8YFC - chains A and E of the 6 polymer chains in the assembly; structure by electron microscopy, 3.20 A resolution.

Chain A:
Name: Piezo-type mechanosensitive ion channel component 1
Organism: Homo sapiens
Reference sequence: Q92508 (PIEZ1_HUMAN); the construct has insertions or renumbered stretches relative to UniProt, so the offset changes along the chain: 1-712 = UniProt 1-712; 767-857 = UniProt 789-879; 880-2521 = UniProt 880-2521
Amino-acid sequence (2521 residues; numbered 1 to 2521 plus 76 insertion-coded residues; 76 numbers in that range are skipped by the numbering (no residue carries them; nothing is unmodelled there); the number before each row is that of its first residue; a row labelled like 712A-712Z holds insertion residues (712A, then the next letters in order)):
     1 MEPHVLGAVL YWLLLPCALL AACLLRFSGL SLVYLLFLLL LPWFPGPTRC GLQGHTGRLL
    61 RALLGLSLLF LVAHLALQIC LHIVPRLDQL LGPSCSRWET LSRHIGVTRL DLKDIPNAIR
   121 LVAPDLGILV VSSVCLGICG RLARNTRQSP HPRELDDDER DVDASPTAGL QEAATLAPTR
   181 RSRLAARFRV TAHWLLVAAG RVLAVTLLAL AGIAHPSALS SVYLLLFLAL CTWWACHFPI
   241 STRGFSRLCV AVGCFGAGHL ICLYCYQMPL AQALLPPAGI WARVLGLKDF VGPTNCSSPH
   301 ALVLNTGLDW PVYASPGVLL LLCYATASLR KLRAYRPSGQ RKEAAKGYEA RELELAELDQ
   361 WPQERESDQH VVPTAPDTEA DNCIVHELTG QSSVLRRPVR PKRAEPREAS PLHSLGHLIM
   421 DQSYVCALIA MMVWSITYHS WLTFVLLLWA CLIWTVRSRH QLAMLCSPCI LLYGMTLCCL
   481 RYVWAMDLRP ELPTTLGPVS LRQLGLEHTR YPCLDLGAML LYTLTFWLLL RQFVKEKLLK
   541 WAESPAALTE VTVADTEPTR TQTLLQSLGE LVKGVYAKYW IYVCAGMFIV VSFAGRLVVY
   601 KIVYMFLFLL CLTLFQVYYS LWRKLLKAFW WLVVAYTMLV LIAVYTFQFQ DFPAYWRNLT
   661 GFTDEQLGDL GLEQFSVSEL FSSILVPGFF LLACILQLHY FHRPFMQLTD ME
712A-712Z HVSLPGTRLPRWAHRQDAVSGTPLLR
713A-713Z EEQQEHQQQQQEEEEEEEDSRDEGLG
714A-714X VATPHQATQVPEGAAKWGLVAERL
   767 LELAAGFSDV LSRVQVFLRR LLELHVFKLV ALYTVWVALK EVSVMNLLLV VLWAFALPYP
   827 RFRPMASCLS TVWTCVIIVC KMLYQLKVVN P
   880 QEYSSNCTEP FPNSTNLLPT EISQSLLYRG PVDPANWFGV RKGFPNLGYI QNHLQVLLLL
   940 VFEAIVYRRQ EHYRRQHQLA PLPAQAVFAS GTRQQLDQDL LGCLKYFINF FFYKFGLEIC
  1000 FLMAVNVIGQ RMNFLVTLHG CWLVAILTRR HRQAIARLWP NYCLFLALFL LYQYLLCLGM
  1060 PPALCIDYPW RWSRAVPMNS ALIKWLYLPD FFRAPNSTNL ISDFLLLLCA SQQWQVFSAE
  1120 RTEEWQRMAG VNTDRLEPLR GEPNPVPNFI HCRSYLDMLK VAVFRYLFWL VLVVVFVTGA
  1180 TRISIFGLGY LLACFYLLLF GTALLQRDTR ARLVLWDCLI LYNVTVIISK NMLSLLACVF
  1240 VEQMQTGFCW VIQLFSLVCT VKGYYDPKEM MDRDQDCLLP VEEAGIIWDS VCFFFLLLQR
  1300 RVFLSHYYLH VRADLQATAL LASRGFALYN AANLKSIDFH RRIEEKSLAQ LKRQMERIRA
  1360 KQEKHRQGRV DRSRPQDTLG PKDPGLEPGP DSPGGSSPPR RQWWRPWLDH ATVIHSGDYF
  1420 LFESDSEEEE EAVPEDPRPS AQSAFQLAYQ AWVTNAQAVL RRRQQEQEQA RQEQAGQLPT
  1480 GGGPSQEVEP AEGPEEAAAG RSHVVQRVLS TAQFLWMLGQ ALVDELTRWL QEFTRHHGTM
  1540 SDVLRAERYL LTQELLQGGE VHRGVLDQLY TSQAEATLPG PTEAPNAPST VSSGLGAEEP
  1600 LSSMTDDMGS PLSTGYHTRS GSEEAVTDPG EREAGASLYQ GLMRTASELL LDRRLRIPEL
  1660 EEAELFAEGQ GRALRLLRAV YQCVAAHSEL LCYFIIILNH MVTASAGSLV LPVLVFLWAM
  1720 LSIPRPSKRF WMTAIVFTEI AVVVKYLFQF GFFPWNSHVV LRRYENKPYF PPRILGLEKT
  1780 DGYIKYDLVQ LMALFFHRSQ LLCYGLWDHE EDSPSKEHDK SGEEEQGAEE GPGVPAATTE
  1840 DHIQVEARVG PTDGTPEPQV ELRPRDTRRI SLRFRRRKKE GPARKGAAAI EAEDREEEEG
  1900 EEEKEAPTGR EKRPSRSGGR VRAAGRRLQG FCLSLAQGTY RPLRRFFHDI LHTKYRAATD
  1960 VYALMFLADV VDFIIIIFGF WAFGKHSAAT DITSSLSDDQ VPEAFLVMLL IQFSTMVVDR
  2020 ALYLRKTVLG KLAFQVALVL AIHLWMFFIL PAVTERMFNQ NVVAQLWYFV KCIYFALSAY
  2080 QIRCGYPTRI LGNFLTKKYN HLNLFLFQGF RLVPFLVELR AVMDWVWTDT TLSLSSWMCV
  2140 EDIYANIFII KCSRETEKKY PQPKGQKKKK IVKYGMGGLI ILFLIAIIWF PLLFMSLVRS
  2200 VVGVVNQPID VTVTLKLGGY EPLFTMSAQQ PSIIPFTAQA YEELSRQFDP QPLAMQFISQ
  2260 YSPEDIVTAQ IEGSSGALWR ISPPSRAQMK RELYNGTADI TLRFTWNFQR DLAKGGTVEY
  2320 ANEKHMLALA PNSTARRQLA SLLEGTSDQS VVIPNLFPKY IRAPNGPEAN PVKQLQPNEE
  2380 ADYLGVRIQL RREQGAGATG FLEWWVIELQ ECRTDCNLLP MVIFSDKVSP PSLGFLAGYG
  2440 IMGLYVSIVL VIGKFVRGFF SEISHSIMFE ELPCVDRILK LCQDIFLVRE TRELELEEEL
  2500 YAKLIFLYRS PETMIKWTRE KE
Not modelled in the structure: 1-569, 645-677, 712A-712Z, 713A-713Z, 714A-714X, 880-914, 957-969, 1059-1095, 1122-1153, 1234-1282, 1371-1407, 1428-1512, 1569-1644, 1748-1778, 1804-1939, 1981-1998, 2051-2059, 2395-2399
Disulfides: Cys-2411/Cys-2415
Residues lining bound ligands:
  - L9Q ((1S)-2-{[(S)-(2-aminoethoxy)(hydroxy)phosphoryl]oxy}-1-[(octadecanoyloxy)methyl]ethyl (9Z)-octadec-9-enoate), molecule 1: Gly-2108, Arg-2110, Leu-2111, Val-2112, Pro-2113, Ile-2451, Phe-2454, Phe-2458
  - L9Q, molecule 2: Leu-2449, Val-2450, Gly-2452, Lys-2453, Arg-2456, Ser-2460
UniProt features mapped onto this chain:
  - modified residue: Thr-712V (Phosphothreonine), Ser-713T (Phosphoserine), Ser-1391 (Phosphoserine), Ser-1396 (Phosphoserine), Ser-1636 (Phosphoserine), Ser-1646 (Phosphoserine), Thr-1854 (Phosphothreonine)
  - glycosylation (N-linked (GlcNAc...) asparagine): Asn-295, Asn-2294
From the paper describing this entry:
  - binding site for L9Q: Val-2450, Phe-2454, Arg-2456

Chain E:
Name: MyoD family inhibitor domain-containing protein
Organism: Homo sapiens
Reference sequence: Q9P1T7 (MDFIC_HUMAN); residues 2-247 here correspond to UniProt positions 1-246 (UniProt number = residue number - 1)
Amino-acid sequence (246 residues; each row starts with the number of its first residue):
     2 MSGAGEALAP GPVGPQRVAE AGGGQLGSTA QGKCDKDNTE KDITQATNSH FTHGEMQDQS
    62 IWGNPSDGEL IRTQPQRLPQ LQTSAQVPSG EEIGKIKNGH TGLSNGNGIH HGAKHGSADN
   122 RKLSAPVSQK MHRKIQSSLS VNSDISKKSK VNAVFSQKTG SSPEDCCVHC ILACLFCEFL
   182 TLCNIVLGQA SCGICTSEAC CCCCGDEMGD DCNCPCDMDC GIMDACCESS DCLEICMECC
   242 GICFPS
Not modelled in the structure: 2-226
UniProt features mapped onto this chain:
  - modified residue (Phosphoserine): Ser-129, Ser-141, Ser-144

How chain A and chain E interact:
Residue-residue contacts (21):
  His-2100(A) / Leu-234(E)
  His-2100(A) / Met-238(E)  hydrogen bond
  Leu-2103(A) / Met-238(E)  hydrophobic
  Gln-2107(A) / Cys-241(E)  hydrogen bond
  Gln-2107(A) / Phe-245(E)
  Leu-2111(A) / Phe-245(E)  hydrophobic
  Asn-2145(A) / Pro-246(E)
  Ile-2148(A) / Pro-246(E)
  Ser-2152(A) / Ser-247(E)
  Arg-2153(A) / Ser-247(E)
  Thr-2155(A) / Met-238(E)
  Lys-2167(A) / Glu-239(E)  salt bridge
  Ile-2170(A) / Asp-232(E)
  Val-2171(A) / Glu-235(E)
  Val-2171(A) / Ile-236(E)
  Val-2171(A) / Glu-239(E)
  Met-2175(A) / Ile-236(E)  hydrophobic
  Met-2175(A) / Glu-239(E)
  Met-2175(A) / Cys-240(E)
  Met-2175(A) / Ile-243(E)  hydrophobic
  Glu-2469(A) / Pro-246(E)
Other interface residues (no listed pair), chain A (18 interface residues in all): Phe-2104, Arg-2110, Lys-2168, Ile-2179

Overview:
The interface between chain A and chain E involves 18 residues on one side and 12 on the other; the contacts
include 2 hydrogen bonds and 1 salt bridge. Polar contacts include Lys-2167(A)/Glu-239(E),
His-2100(A)/Met-238(E) and Gln-2107(A)/Cys-241(E). Chain A binds compound L9Q. From the paper: a binding site
for L9Q at Val-2450(A), Phe-2454(A) and Arg-2456(A).
Here chain A is Piezo-type mechanosensitive ion channel component 1 and chain E is MyoD family inhibitor
domain-containing protein, both from Homo sapiens. Entry 8YFC (Human PIEZO1-A1988V-MDFIC) was determined by
electron microscopy together with 8ZU8, 8YEZ, 8YFG and 8ZU3 from the same study.
